Entry 5WXM (X-ray diffraction, 2.30 A resolution); this record covers chains U and V of the 4 polymer chains in the assembly.

[Chain U (and V)]
Protein: U3 small nucleolar RNA-associated protein MPP10
Source organism: Saccharomyces cerevisiae S288c
Notes: chain V of this document is another copy of the same molecule, construct and numbering; everything in this record applies to it too
Reference sequence: P47083 (MPP10_YEAST); residues 430-461 here = UniProt positions 430-461
Chain sequence (34 residues; row label = number of the first residue in the row):
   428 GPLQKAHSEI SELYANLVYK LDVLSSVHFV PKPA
Unresolved in the structure: 455-461 (chain V: 460-461)
Differences from the reference sequence: expression tag (428-429)

[Chain U / chain V interface]
Residue-residue contacts (8; chain U residue first):
  E439(U) - E439(V)
  Y441(U) - Y446(V)  hydrophobic
  A442(U) - A442(V)
  V445(U) - V445(V)  hydrophobic
  V445(U) - D449(V)
  Y446(U) - Y441(V)  hydrophobic
  Y446(U) - A442(V)  hydrophobic
  D449(U) - V445(V)
Also at the interface, not in a pair above, chain U (7 interface residues in all): N443
Also at the interface, not in a pair above, chain V (7 interface residues in all): N443

[Summary]
Chain U and chain V each contribute 7 residues to their interface.
Chain U and chain V are both U3 small nucleolar RNA-associated protein MPP10 (Saccharomyces cerevisiae S288c);
the structure, Crystal structure of the Imp3 and Mpp10 complex, was determined by X-ray diffraction, deposited
together with 5WXL and 5WYL.
